5KXU - chain A; structure by X-ray diffraction, 1.20 A resolution.

== Chain A ==
Protein: Proteinase K
From: Engyodontium album
Notes: EC 3.4.21.64
Reference sequence: P06873 (PRTK_ENGAL); residues 1-279 here correspond to UniProt positions 106-384 (UniProt number = residue number + 105)
Sequence (279 residues; each row starts with the number of its first residue):
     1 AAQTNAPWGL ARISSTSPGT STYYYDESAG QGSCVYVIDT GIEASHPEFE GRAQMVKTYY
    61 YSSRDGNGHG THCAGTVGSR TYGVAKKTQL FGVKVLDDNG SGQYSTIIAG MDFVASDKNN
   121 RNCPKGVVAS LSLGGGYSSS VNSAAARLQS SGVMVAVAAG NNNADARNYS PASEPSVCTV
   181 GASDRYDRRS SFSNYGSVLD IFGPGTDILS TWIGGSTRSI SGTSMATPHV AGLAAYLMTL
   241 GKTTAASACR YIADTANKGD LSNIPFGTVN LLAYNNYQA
Sequence notes: variant Asp207 (Ser312 in P06873)
Swiss-Prot annotation at these positions:
  - active site (Charge relay system): Asp39, His69, Ser224
  - binding site (Ca(2+)): Thr16, Pro175, Val177, Asp200, Asp260
Cystine bridges: Cys34-Cys123, Cys178-Cys249
Bound ions: Ca2+ site 1: Thr16, Asp260; Ca2+ site 2: Pro175, Val177, Asp200
Reported in the primary citation:
  - catalytic residues: Asp39, His69, Asn161, Ser224
  - contacts within the chain: Asp39-His69, His69-Ser224 (hydrogen bond), Asp187-Ser262 (hydrogen bond), Arg189-Ser262 (hydrogen bond)
  - conformationally variable residues: Asn99 to Gly102, Ser262 to Asn263, Phe266, Tyr277 to Ala279

== In short ==
The Ca2+ site 1 is built by Thr16 and Asp260. The Ca2+ site 2 is built by Pro175, Val177 and Asp200. Curated
annotation (UniProt) lists 3 active-site residues and 5 Ca2+-binding residues. From the paper: catalytic
residues Asp39, His69 and Asn161 among others; conformational variability at Asn99, Ser262 and Phe266 among
others.
Chain A is Proteinase K (Engyodontium album); the structure, Structure Proteinase K, was determined by X-ray
diffraction, deposited together with 5KXV.
